PDB entry 1M5R | X-ray diffraction, 1.80 A resolution | chains C and A of the 3 polymer chains in the assembly

Chain C:
Molecule: 13-nt DNA strand
Sequence (13 nucleotides; each row starts with the number of its first residue):
     1 GATACTXAGA TAG
Modified positions: 3DR (1',2'-dideoxyribofuranose-5'-phosphate) at position 7

Chain A:
Protein: DNA beta-glucosyltransferase
From: Enterobacteria phage T4
Notes: EC 2.4.1.27
Reference sequence: P04547 (GSTB_BPT4); residues 1-351 here = UniProt positions 1-351
Chain sequence (351 residues; row label = number of the first residue in the row):
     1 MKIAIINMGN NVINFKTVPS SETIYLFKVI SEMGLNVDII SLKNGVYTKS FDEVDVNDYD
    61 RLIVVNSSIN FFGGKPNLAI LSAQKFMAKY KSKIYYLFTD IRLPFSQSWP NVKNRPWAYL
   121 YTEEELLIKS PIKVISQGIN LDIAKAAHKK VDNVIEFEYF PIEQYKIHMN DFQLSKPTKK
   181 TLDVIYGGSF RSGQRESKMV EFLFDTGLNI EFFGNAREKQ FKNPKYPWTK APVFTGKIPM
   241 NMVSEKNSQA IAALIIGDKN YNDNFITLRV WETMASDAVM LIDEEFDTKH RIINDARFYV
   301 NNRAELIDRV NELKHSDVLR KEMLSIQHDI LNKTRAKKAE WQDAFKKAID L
Residues lining bound ligands: UDP (uridine-5'-diphosphate): Val18, Asp100, Tyr186, Gly187, Gly188, Ser189, Arg191, Arg195, Phe213, Gly214, Gly236, Lys237, Ile238, Pro239, Met240, Val243, Ile256, Tyr261, Thr267, Leu268, Arg269, Glu272

How chain C and chain A interact:
Contacting residue pairs (19):
  DC5(C) - Asn11(A)  phosphate contact
  DC5(C) - Ile13(A)  phosphate contact
  DC5(C) - Thr17(A)  sugar contact
  DC5(C) - Lys237(A)  hydrogen bond to the phosphate
  DT6(C) - Thr17(A)  phosphate contact
  DT6(C) - Phe72(A)  stacking on the base
  DT6(C) - Asn215(A)  phosphate contact
  DT6(C) - Lys237(A)  salt bridge to the phosphate
  3DR_7(C) - Arg102(A)  sugar contact
  3DR_7(C) - Ser189(A)  phosphate contact
  3DR_7(C) - Asn215(A)  hydrogen bond to the phosphate
  DA8(C) - Ser68(A)  hydrogen bond to the phosphate
  DA8(C) - Asn70(A)  hydrogen bond to the sugar
  DA8(C) - Phe72(A)  phosphate contact
  DA8(C) - Arg102(A)  salt bridge to the phosphate
  DA8(C) - Ser192(A)  sugar contact
  DG9(C) - Ser192(A)  hydrogen bond to the phosphate
  DG9(C) - Gln220(A)  phosphate contact
  DA10(C) - Lys222(A)  salt bridge to the phosphate
Also at the interface, not in a pair above, chain C (7 interface residues in all): DA4
Also at the interface, not in a pair above, chain A (17 interface residues in all): Pro19, Lys43, Leu103, Phe190

Summary:
7 residues of chain C and 17 residues of chain A are in contact; the contacts include 5 hydrogen bonds, 3 salt
bridges and 1 aromatic stacking contact. Among the polar pairs are DA8(C)-Asn70(A), DC5(C)-Lys237(A) and
3DR_7(C)-Asn215(A). Ligands of chain A: UDP.
Here chain C is a 13-nt DNA strand and chain A is DNA beta-glucosyltransferase (Enterobacteria phage T4).
Entry 1M5R (Ternary complex of T4 phage BGT with UDP and a 13 mer DNA duplex) was determined by X-ray
diffraction (same publication as 1IXY).
